PDB entry 9ITY | electron microscopy, 4.95 A resolution (low resolution: residue-level contacts below are approximate; hydrogen-bond / salt-bridge calls are withheld) | chains X and T of the 16 polymer chains in the assembly

[Chain X]
Protein: ATP synthase subunit b
Organism: Chloroflexus aurantiacus J-10-fl
Reference sequence: A9WGS8 (ATPF_CHLAA); residues 1-164 here = UniProt positions 1-164
Sequence (164 residues; numbered 1 to 164; the number before each row is that of its first residue):
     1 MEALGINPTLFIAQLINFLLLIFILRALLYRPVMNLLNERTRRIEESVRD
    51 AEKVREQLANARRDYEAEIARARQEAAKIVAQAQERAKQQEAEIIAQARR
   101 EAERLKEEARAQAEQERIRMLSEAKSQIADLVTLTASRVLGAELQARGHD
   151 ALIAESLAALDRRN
Unresolved in the structure: 1-4, 157-164

[Chain T]
Protein: ATP synthase subunit a
Organism: Chloroflexus aurantiacus J-10-fl
Reference sequence: A9WGT0 (A9WGT0_CHLAA); residue numbers follow UniProt; this construct covers 1-312
Sequence (312 residues; row label = number of the first residue in the row):
     1 MSTRTRNILIIVGALIISIASRFFLYTGPPHVEVAAEVIFDGIPGFPITN
    51 SFVVAIIIDIFVIALAVAATRNLQMVPRGLQNVMEFILESLYNLFRNINA
   101 KYVATAFPLVATIFLFVLFGNWFGLLPGVGSIGVCHEKKEEHAVVDERLA
   151 LAAPAAPLSSVAAAEGEEIHDTCAAQGKKLVPLFRAPAADLNFTFAIAVI
   201 SFVFIEYWGFRALGPGYLKKFFNTNGIMSFVGIIEFISELVKPFALAFRL
   251 FGNIFAGEVLLVVMAFLVPLLLPLPFYGFEVFVGFIQALIFALLTYAFLN
   301 IAVTGHDEEHAH
Unresolved in the structure: 1-46, 137-169, 304-312

[How chain X and chain T interact]
Residue-residue contacts - 21 pairs, chain X then chain T:
  Leu10(X) - Ile48(T)
  Leu10(X) - Thr49(T)
  Leu10(X) - Phe52(T)
  Phe11(X) - Asn192(T)
  Gln14(X) - Ala55(T)
  Asn17(X) - Ala55(T)
  Asn17(X) - Asp59(T)
  Phe18(X) - Ala196(T)
  Leu21(X) - Asp59(T)
  Ile24(X) - Ile63(T)
  Leu25(X) - Ala66(T)
  Leu25(X) - Thr112(T)
  Arg26(X) - Pro108(T)
  Leu28(X) - Ala66(T)
  Leu28(X) - Val67(T)
  Leu28(X) - Thr70(T)
  Pro32(X) - Ala69(T)
  Pro32(X) - Thr70(T)
  Pro32(X) - Leu73(T)
  Asn35(X) - Leu73(T)
  Glu39(X) - Met75(T)
Interface residues without a listed pair, chain X (17 interface residues in all): Ala13, Leu15, Ile22, Leu29
Interface residues without a listed pair, chain T (18 interface residues in all): Val62, Gln74

[Summary]
Chain X and chain T form an interface of 17 and 18 residues respectively.
Chain X is ATP synthase subunit b and chain T is ATP synthase subunit a, both from Chloroflexus aurantiacus
J-10-fl; the structure, Chloroflexus aurantiacus ADP-bound ATP synthase, state 2, focused refinement of FO and
peripheral stalk, was determined by electron microscopy (same publication as 9ITJ, 9ITK, 9ITL, 9ITM, 9ITN,
9ITO and 11 further entries).
